9FGV - chains B and D of the 4 polymer chains in the assembly; structure by electron microscopy, 3.39 A resolution.

[Chain B (and D)]
Molecule: Gluebody anti-MBP
Organism: Lama glama
Notes: chain D of this document is another copy of the same molecule, construct and numbering; everything in this record applies to it too
Amino-acid sequence (125 residues; row label = number of the first residue in the row; numbering starts at 0):
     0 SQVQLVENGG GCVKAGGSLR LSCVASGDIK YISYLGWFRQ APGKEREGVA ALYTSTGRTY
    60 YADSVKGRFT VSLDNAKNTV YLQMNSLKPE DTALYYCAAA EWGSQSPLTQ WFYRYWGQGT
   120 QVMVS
Disulfide bonds: Cys22-Cys96

[Chain B / chain D interface]
Residue-residue contacts - 6 pairs, chain B then chain D:
  Val5(B) - Asn7(D)
  Glu6(B) - Asn7(D)
  Gly9(B) - Gly9(D)
  Cys11(B) - Cys11(D)  disulfide
  Cys11(B) - Met122(D)  hydrophobic
  Met122(B) - Cys11(D)
Other interface residues (no listed pair), chain B (6 interface residues in all): Asn7
Other interface residues (no listed pair), chain D (6 interface residues in all): Val5, Glu6
Disulfides between the chains: Cys11(B)-Cys11(D)

[In short]
Chain B and chain D each contribute 6 residues to their interface, with 1 disulfide bond.
Both chains are Gluebody anti-MBP (Lama glama). Entry 9FGV (Cryo-EM structure of MBP homo-dimer assembled by
homo Di-Gluebody) was determined by electron microscopy (same publication as 8RL5, 8RL7, 8RL9, 8RLA, 8RLB,
8RLC and 3 further entries).
